6RW1 - chain A; structure by X-ray diffraction, 1.70 A resolution.

[Chain A]
Molecule: Carbonic anhydrase 2
Organism: Homo sapiens
Notes: EC 4.2.1.1
UniProt: P00918 (CAH2_HUMAN); the author numbering skips numbers that UniProt does not, so the offset changes along the chain: 1-125 = UniProt 1-125; 127-261 = UniProt 126-260
Amino-acid sequence (262 residues; each row starts with the number of its first residue; note: 1 number in that range is skipped by the numbering (no residue carries it; nothing is unmodelled there); numbers below 1 keep their minus sign (Met-1 is residue -1)):
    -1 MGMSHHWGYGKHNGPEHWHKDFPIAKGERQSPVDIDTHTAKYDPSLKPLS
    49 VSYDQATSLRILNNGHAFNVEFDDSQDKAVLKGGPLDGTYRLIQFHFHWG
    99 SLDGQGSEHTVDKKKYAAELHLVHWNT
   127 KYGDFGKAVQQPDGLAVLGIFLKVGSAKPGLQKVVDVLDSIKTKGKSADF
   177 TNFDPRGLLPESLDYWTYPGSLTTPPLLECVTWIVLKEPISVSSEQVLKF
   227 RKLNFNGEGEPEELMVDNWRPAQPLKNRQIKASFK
Disordered / not traced: -1 to 3, 261
Sequence notes: initiating methionine (-1); expression tag (0)
Metal / ion sites: Zn2+: His94, His96, His119 (together with Urea)
Small-molecule neighbours: Urea (KL5; 1-[7,7-bis(oxidanyl)-8-oxa-7-boranuidabicyclo[4.3.0]nona-1(6),2,4-trien-4-yl]-3-(phenylmethyl)thiourea): Gln92, His94, His96, His119, Val121, Phe131, Val135, Leu141, Val143, Leu198, Thr199, Thr200, Pro202, Leu204, Trp209
From the paper describing this entry:
  - binding site for Urea: Phe131, Val135, Val143, Leu198, Thr199, Thr200, Pro202 (from molecular simulation)
  - binding site for Urea: Gln92
  - specificity-determining residues: Phe131 (proposed by the authors, not directly observed)

[Summary]
Ligands of chain A: Urea. His94, His96 and His119 coordinate Zn2+. From the paper: a binding site for Urea at
Phe131, Val135 and Val143 among others; the specificity determinant Phe131.
Chain A is Carbonic anhydrase 2 (Homo sapiens); the structure, Crystal structure of hCA II in complex with
Urea, N-(1,3-dihydro-1-hydroxy-2,1-benzoxaborol-6-yl)-N'-(phenylmethyl)-, was determined by X-ray diffraction
(same publication as 6RVF, 6RVK and 6RVL).
